2UX5 - chains H and L of the 3 polymer chains in the assembly; structure by X-ray diffraction, 2.21 A resolution.

== Chain H ==
Protein: Reaction center protein H chain
Organism: Rhodobacter sphaeroides
Reference sequence: P0C0Y7 (RCEH_RHOSH); numbering as in UniProt (aligned over 1-260)
Chain sequence (260 residues; numbered 1 to 260; the number before each row is that of its first residue):
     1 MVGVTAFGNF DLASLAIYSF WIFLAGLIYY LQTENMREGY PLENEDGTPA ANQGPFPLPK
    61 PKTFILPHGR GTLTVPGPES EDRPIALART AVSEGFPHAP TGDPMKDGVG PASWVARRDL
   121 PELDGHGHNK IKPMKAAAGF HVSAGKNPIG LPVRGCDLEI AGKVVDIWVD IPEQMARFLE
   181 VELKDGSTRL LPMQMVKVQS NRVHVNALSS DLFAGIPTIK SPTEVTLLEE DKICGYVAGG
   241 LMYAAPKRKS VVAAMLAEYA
Not modelled in the structure: 1-10, 252-260

== Chain L ==
Protein: Reaction center protein L chain
Organism: Rhodobacter sphaeroides
Reference sequence: P0C0Y8 (RCEL_RHOSH); residue numbers follow UniProt; this construct covers 1-281
Chain sequence (281 residues; numbered 1 to 281; the number before each row is that of its first residue):
     1 ALLSFERKYR VPGGTLVGGN LFDFWVGPFY VGFFGVATFF FAALGIILIA WSAVLQGTWN
    61 PQLISVYPPA LEYGLGGAPL AKGGLWQIIT ICATGAFVSW ALREVEICRK LGIGYHIPFA
   121 FAFAILAYLT LVLFRPVMMG AWGYAFPYGI WTHLDWVSNT GYTYGNFHYN PAHMIAISFF
   181 FTNALALALH GALVLSAANP EKGKEMRTPD HEDTFFRDLV GYSIGTLGIH RLGLLLSLSA
   241 VFFSALCMII TGTIWFDQWV DWWQWWVKLP WWANIPGGIN G
Metal / ion sites: bacteriochlorophyll a Mg site 1 near His-153 (its only coordinating residue here); bacteriochlorophyll a Mg site 2 near His-173 (its only coordinating residue here); Fe ion: His-190, His-230 (shared with 3 residues of chain M)
Ligand contacts:
  - bacteriochlorophyll a (BCL), molecule 1: Ile-46, Ile-49, Tyr-128, Leu-131, Phe-146, Ile-150, His-153, Leu-154, Trp-156, Val-157
  - bacteriochlorophyll a (BCL), molecule 2: Phe-97, Phe-121, Ala-124, Ile-125, Ala-127, Tyr-128, Leu-131, Trp-156, Val-157, Ser-158, Thr-160, Gly-161, Tyr-162, Asn-166, Phe-167, His-168, His-173, Ala-176, Ile-177, Phe-180, Phe-181, Val-241, Ser-244, Ala-245, Cys-247, Met-248
  - bacteriochlorophyll a (BCL), molecule 3: Val-157, Tyr-162, His-168, Phe-181
  - bacteriochlorophyll a (BCL), molecule 4: His-168, His-173, Met-174, Ile-177, Ser-178, Phe-181, Thr-182, Leu-185
  - bacteriopheophytin a (BPH), molecule 1: Thr-38, Phe-41, Ala-42, Gly-45, Ile-49, Ile-89, Cys-92, Ala-93, Ala-96, Phe-97, Trp-100, Glu-104, Ile-117, Ala-120, Phe-121, Phe-123, Ala-124, Tyr-128, Phe-146, Tyr-148, Gly-149, Ile-150, His-153, Phe-180, Ser-237, Leu-238, Val-241
  - bacteriopheophytin a (BPH), molecule 2: Phe-181, Ala-184, Leu-185, Ala-188, Leu-189, Phe-216, Leu-219, Val-220
  - heptane-1,2,3-triol (HTO): Trp-86, Gln-87, Thr-90, Ile-91, Thr-94, Leu-133, Trp-142
  - ubiquinone-10 (U10): Phe-29, Tyr-30, Gly-35, Trp-100, Arg-103
  - ubiquinone-2 (UQ2): Thr-182, Leu-185, Ala-186, Leu-189, His-190, Leu-193, Val-194, Glu-212, Asp-213, Phe-216, Tyr-222, Ser-223, Ile-224, Gly-225, Thr-226, Ile-229, Leu-232

== Interface between chain H and chain L ==
Contacting residue pairs (70):
  Gly-39(H) / Leu-3(L)
  Gly-39(H) / Ser-4(L)  hydrogen bond (backbone-backbone)
  Gly-39(H) / Phe-5(L)
  Tyr-40(H) / Leu-3(L)  hydrophobic
  Leu-42(H) / Ala-1(L)
  Leu-42(H) / Leu-2(L)
  Leu-42(H) / Leu-3(L)  hydrophobic
  Glu-43(H) / Ala-1(L)  hydrogen bond (backbone-backbone)
  Glu-43(H) / Leu-2(L)  hydrogen bond (backbone-backbone)
  Glu-43(H) / Ser-4(L)
  Glu-45(H) / Arg-7(L)
  Ala-50(H) / Ala-1(L)
  Lys-62(H) / Asn-199(L)  hydrogen bond
  Phe-64(H) / Ala-198(L)
  Phe-64(H) / Met-206(L)  hydrophobic
  Ile-65(H) / Gly-203(L)
  Ile-65(H) / Lys-204(L)
  Ile-65(H) / Glu-205(L)
  Ile-65(H) / Met-206(L)  hydrogen bond (backbone-backbone)
  Leu-66(H) / Glu-205(L)
  Leu-66(H) / Met-206(L)  hydrophobic
  Pro-67(H) / Glu-205(L)
  Pro-67(H) / Met-206(L)
  His-68(H) / Glu-205(L)
  Glu-79(H) / Ser-4(L)
  Glu-81(H) / Ser-4(L)
  Glu-81(H) / Phe-5(L)
  Glu-81(H) / Lys-8(L)  salt bridge
  Arg-83(H) / Lys-8(L)
  Leu-87(H) / Arg-7(L)
  Leu-87(H) / Lys-8(L)
  Leu-87(H) / Val-11(L)  hydrophobic
  Ala-88(H) / Arg-7(L)
  Arg-89(H) / Arg-7(L)
  Gly-95(H) / Phe-24(L)
  Gly-95(H) / Trp-25(L)  hydrogen bond (backbone-backbone)
  Phe-96(H) / Phe-24(L)  hydrophobic
  Pro-97(H) / Arg-10(L)
  Pro-97(H) / Val-11(L)
  Pro-97(H) / Pro-12(L)
  Pro-97(H) / Asp-23(L)
  Pro-97(H) / Trp-25(L)
  His-98(H) / Arg-7(L)
  His-98(H) / Arg-10(L)  hydrogen bond (backbone-backbone)
  His-98(H) / Val-11(L)
  His-98(H) / Pro-12(L)
  Val-109(H) / Lys-8(L)
  Gly-110(H) / Lys-8(L)  hydrogen bond (backbone-backbone)
  Gly-110(H) / Tyr-9(L)
  Gly-110(H) / Val-11(L)
  Pro-111(H) / Val-11(L)
  Pro-111(H) / Lys-110(L)
  Pro-111(H) / Gly-112(L)
  Ser-113(H) / Lys-8(L)
  Ser-113(H) / Tyr-9(L)
  Trp-114(H) / Lys-8(L)
  Asp-124(H) / Asp-210(L)
  Gly-125(H) / Thr-208(L)
  Gly-125(H) / Asp-210(L)  hydrogen bond (backbone-side chain)
  Pro-172(H) / Asp-210(L)
  Pro-172(H) / Asp-213(L)
  Glu-173(H) / Pro-209(L)
  Glu-173(H) / Thr-226(L)  hydrogen bond
  Ala-238(H) / Gly-112(L)
  Met-242(H) / Pro-12(L)
  Met-242(H) / Gly-13(L)
  Met-242(H) / Gly-14(L)
  Met-242(H) / Arg-109(L)
  Met-242(H) / Lys-110(L)
  Tyr-243(H) / Val-11(L)
Other interface residues (no listed pair), chain H (42 interface residues in all): Ile-85, Glu-94, Ala-99, Pro-100, Val-115, Glu-122, Lys-130, Met-175
Other interface residues (no listed pair), chain L (32 interface residues in all): Leu-111, Leu-227

== Summary ==
Chain H and chain L form an interface of 42 and 32 residues respectively; the contacts include 10 hydrogen
bonds and 1 salt bridge. Among the polar pairs are Glu-81(H)/Lys-8(L), Lys-62(H)/Asn-199(L) and
Gly-125(H)/Asp-210(L).
Chain H is Reaction center protein H chain and chain L is Reaction center protein L chain, both from
Rhodobacter sphaeroides; the structure, X-ray high resolution structure of the photosynthetic reaction center
from Rb. sphaeroides at pH 9 in ..., was determined by X-ray diffraction (same publication as 2J8C, 2J8D,
2UWS, 2UWT, 2UWU, 2UWV and 7 further entries).
